8CEN - chains Q and R of the 46 polymer chains in the assembly; structure by electron microscopy, 3.00 A resolution.

Chain Q:
Molecule: Transcription initiation factor IIF subunit alpha
Source organism: Saccharomyces cerevisiae
Chain sequence (735 residues; numbered 1 to 735; the number before each row is that of its first residue):
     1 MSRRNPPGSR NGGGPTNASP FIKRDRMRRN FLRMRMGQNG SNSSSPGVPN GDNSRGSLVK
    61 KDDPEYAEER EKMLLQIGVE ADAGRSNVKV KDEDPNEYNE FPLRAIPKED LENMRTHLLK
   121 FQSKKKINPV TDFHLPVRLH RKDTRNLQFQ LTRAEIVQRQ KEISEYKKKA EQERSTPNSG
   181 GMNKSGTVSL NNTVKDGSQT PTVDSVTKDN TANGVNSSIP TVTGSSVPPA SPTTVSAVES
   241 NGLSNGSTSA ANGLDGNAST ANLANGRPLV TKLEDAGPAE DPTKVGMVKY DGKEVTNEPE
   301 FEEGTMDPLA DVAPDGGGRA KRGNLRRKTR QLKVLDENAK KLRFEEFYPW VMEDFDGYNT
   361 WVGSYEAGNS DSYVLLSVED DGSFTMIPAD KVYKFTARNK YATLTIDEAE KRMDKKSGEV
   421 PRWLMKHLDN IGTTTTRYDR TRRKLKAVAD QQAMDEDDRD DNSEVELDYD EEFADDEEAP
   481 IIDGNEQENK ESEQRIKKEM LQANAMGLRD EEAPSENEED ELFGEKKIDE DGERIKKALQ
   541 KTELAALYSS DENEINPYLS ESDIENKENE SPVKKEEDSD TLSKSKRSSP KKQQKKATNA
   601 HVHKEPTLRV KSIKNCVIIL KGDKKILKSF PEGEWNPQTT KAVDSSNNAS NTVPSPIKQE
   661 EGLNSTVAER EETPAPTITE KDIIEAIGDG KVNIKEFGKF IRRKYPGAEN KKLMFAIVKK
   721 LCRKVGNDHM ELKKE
Not modelled in the structure: 1-16, 36-93, 169-324, 452-735

Chain R:
Molecule: Transcription initiation factor IIF subunit beta
Source organism: Saccharomyces cerevisiae
UniProtKB: P41896 (T2FB_YEAST); residues 1-400 here = UniProt positions 1-400
Chain sequence (400 residues; numbered 1 to 400; the number before each row is that of its first residue):
     1 MSSGSAGAPA LSNNSTNSVA KEKSGNISGD EYLSQEEEVF DGNDIENNET KVYEESLDLD
    61 LERSNRQVWL VRLPMFLAEK WRDRNNLHGQ ELGKIRINKD GSKITLLLNE NDNDSIPHEY
   121 DLELTKKVVE NEYVFTEQNL KKYQQRKKEL EADPEKQRQA YLKKQEREEE LKKKQQQQKR
   181 RNNRKKFNHR VMTDRDGRDR YIPYVKTIPK KTAIVGTVCH ECQVMPSMND PNYHKIVEQR
   241 RNIVKLNNKE RITTLDETVG VTMSHTGMSM RSDNSNFLKV GREKAKSNIK SIRMPKKEIL
   301 DYLFKLFDEY DYWSLKGLKE RTRQPEAHLK ECLDKVATLV KKGPYAFKYT LRPEYKKLKE
   361 EERKATLGEL ADEQTGSAGD NAQGDAEADL EDEIEMEDVV
Not modelled in the structure: 1-37, 145-197, 359-400
UniProt features mapped onto this chain:
  - modified residue (Phosphoserine): Ser28, Ser34, Ser56

Chain Q / chain R interface:
Residue-residue contacts (138):
  Asp94(Q) - Arg96(R)  salt bridge
  Glu97(Q) - Asn98(R)  hydrogen bond
  Glu97(Q) - Lys99(R)
  Tyr98(Q) - Arg96(R)  hydrogen bond
  Tyr98(Q) - Ile97(R)
  Tyr98(Q) - Asn98(R)
  Asn99(Q) - Ile97(R)  hydrogen bond (backbone-backbone)
  Glu100(Q) - Lys94(R)
  Glu100(Q) - Ile95(R)
  Phe101(Q) - Lys94(R)
  Phe101(Q) - Ile95(R)  hydrogen bond (backbone-backbone)
  Phe101(Q) - Ile97(R)  hydrophobic
  Pro102(Q) - Gly93(R)
  Leu103(Q) - Glu91(R)
  Leu103(Q) - Leu92(R)  hydrogen bond (backbone-backbone)
  Leu103(Q) - Gly93(R)  hydrogen bond (backbone-backbone)
  Leu103(Q) - Ile95(R)  hydrophobic
  Arg104(Q) - Gln90(R)
  Arg104(Q) - Glu91(R)
  Arg104(Q) - Leu92(R)
  Ala105(Q) - Leu87(R)  hydrophobic
  Ala105(Q) - Gly89(R)
  Ala105(Q) - Gln90(R)  hydrogen bond (backbone-backbone)
  Ala105(Q) - Leu92(R)  hydrophobic
  Ile106(Q) - Leu87(R)
  Ile106(Q) - Gly89(R)  hydrogen bond (backbone-backbone)
  Pro107(Q) - Leu87(R)
  Pro107(Q) - Gly89(R)
  Lys108(Q) - Arg84(R)
  Lys108(Q) - Leu87(R)  hydrogen bond (backbone-backbone)
  Lys108(Q) - His88(R)
  Leu111(Q) - Arg84(R)
  Asn113(Q) - Gln138(R)  hydrogen bond (backbone-side chain)
  Met114(Q) - Thr136(R)
  Met114(Q) - Glu137(R)
  Met114(Q) - Gln138(R)
  Arg115(Q) - Thr136(R)
  Arg115(Q) - Glu137(R)  salt bridge
  Thr116(Q) - Val134(R)
  Thr116(Q) - Phe135(R)
  Thr116(Q) - Thr136(R)
  His117(Q) - Val134(R)
  His117(Q) - Phe135(R)  hydrogen bond (backbone-backbone)
  His117(Q) - Glu137(R)  salt bridge
  Leu118(Q) - Leu70(R)  hydrophobic
  Leu118(Q) - Tyr133(R)
  Leu118(Q) - Val134(R)  hydrophobic
  Leu119(Q) - Glu132(R)
  Leu119(Q) - Tyr133(R)  hydrogen bond (backbone-backbone)
  Leu119(Q) - Phe135(R)  hydrophobic
  Leu119(Q) - Ile214(R)  hydrophobic
  Lys120(Q) - Asn131(R)
  Lys120(Q) - Glu132(R)  salt bridge
  Phe121(Q) - Asn131(R)  hydrogen bond (backbone-backbone)
  Phe121(Q) - Tyr133(R)  hydrophobic
  Ser123(Q) - Asn131(R)  hydrogen bond (backbone-side chain)
  Lys125(Q) - Asn131(R)  hydrogen bond (backbone-side chain)
  Lys126(Q) - Glu130(R)
  Lys126(Q) - Asn131(R)
  Ile127(Q) - Asn131(R)  hydrogen bond (backbone-side chain)
  Ile127(Q) - Tyr133(R)  hydrogen bond (backbone-side chain)
  Asn128(Q) - Tyr133(R)  hydrogen bond
  Pro129(Q) - Tyr133(R)
  Val130(Q) - Ser64(R)
  Leu135(Q) - Leu61(R)  hydrophobic
  Pro136(Q) - Asp58(R)
  Val137(Q) - Asp58(R)
  Val137(Q) - Leu59(R)  hydrogen bond (backbone-backbone)
  Arg138(Q) - Leu57(R)
  Arg138(Q) - Asp58(R)  salt bridge
  Leu139(Q) - Leu59(R)  hydrophobic
  Leu139(Q) - Phe135(R)  hydrophobic
  Leu139(Q) - Thr212(R)  hydrogen bond (backbone-side chain)
  His140(Q) - Thr207(R)
  Arg141(Q) - Thr207(R)
  Arg141(Q) - Ile208(R)  hydrogen bond (backbone-backbone)
  Lys142(Q) - Val205(R)
  Lys142(Q) - Lys206(R)
  Lys142(Q) - Thr207(R)
  Asp143(Q) - Val205(R)
  Asp143(Q) - Lys206(R)  hydrogen bond (backbone-backbone)
  Gln148(Q) - Arg198(R)
  Phe149(Q) - Arg198(R)
  Phe149(Q) - Arg200(R)
  Phe149(Q) - Tyr201(R)
  Gln150(Q) - Val205(R)
  Leu151(Q) - Tyr201(R)  hydrophobic
  Ile156(Q) - Asn43(R)
  Arg159(Q) - Asp199(R)  salt bridge
  Arg159(Q) - Tyr201(R)
  Gln160(Q) - Asp44(R)  hydrogen bond (side chain-backbone)
  Gln160(Q) - Ile45(R)
  Gln160(Q) - Asn47(R)
  Ile163(Q) - Ile45(R)
  Tyr348(Q) - Lys206(R)
  Tyr348(Q) - Ile208(R)  hydrophobic
  Trp350(Q) - Glu137(R)
  Trp350(Q) - Lys210(R)
  Trp350(Q) - Thr212(R)
  Asn369(Q) - Arg72(R)
  Ser370(Q) - Arg82(R)
  Asp371(Q) - Arg82(R)  hydrogen bond (backbone-side chain)
  Ser372(Q) - Val71(R)
  Ser372(Q) - Arg72(R)
  Ser372(Q) - Leu73(R)  hydrogen bond (side chain-backbone)
  Tyr373(Q) - Leu70(R)  hydrophobic
  Tyr373(Q) - Val71(R)
  Tyr373(Q) - Arg72(R)  hydrogen bond
  Tyr373(Q) - Arg82(R)  hydrogen bond (backbone-side chain)
  Val374(Q) - Trp69(R)
  Val374(Q) - Leu70(R)
  Val374(Q) - Val71(R)  hydrogen bond (backbone-backbone)
  Val374(Q) - Leu73(R)  hydrophobic
  Leu375(Q) - Val68(R)  hydrophobic
  Leu375(Q) - Trp69(R)
  Leu375(Q) - Leu70(R)  hydrophobic
  Leu375(Q) - Val134(R)  hydrophobic
  Leu376(Q) - Gln67(R)
  Leu376(Q) - Val68(R)
  Leu376(Q) - Trp69(R)  hydrogen bond (backbone-backbone)
  Leu376(Q) - Val71(R)  hydrophobic
  Ser377(Q) - Arg66(R)
  Ser377(Q) - Gln67(R)
  Val378(Q) - Arg66(R)
  Val378(Q) - Gln67(R)  hydrogen bond (backbone-backbone)
  Glu379(Q) - Arg66(R)
  Asp380(Q) - Arg66(R)  salt bridge
  Phe384(Q) - Trp69(R)  hydrophobic
  Met386(Q) - Trp81(R)
  Met386(Q) - Leu87(R)  hydrophobic
  Met386(Q) - Leu92(R)  hydrophobic
  Pro388(Q) - Trp81(R)
  Pro388(Q) - Arg82(R)
  Pro388(Q) - Leu87(R)  hydrophobic
  Ala389(Q) - Arg82(R)  hydrogen bond (backbone-side chain)
  Asp390(Q) - Arg82(R)
  Arg440(Q) - Arg198(R)  hydrogen bond (side chain-backbone)
  Arg440(Q) - Asp199(R)
Other interface residues (no listed pair), chain Q (69 interface residues in all): Met352, Tyr393
Other interface residues (no listed pair), chain R (58 interface residues in all): Leu106, Asn139, Ile202, Pro209, Val218

In short:
69 residues of chain Q face 58 of chain R across their interface, with 32 hydrogen bonds and 7 salt bridges.
Polar contacts include Asp94(Q)-Arg96(R), Arg115(Q)-Glu137(R) and His117(Q)-Glu137(R).
Here chain Q is Transcription initiation factor IIF subunit alpha and chain R is Transcription initiation
factor IIF subunit beta, both from Saccharomyces cerevisiae. Entry 8CEN (Yeast RNA polymerase II transcription
pre-initiation complex with core Mediator) was determined by electron microscopy (same publication as 8CEO).
